PDB entry 7NMG | X-ray diffraction, 2.48 A resolution | chains C and E of the 5 polymer chains in the assembly

[Chain C]
Molecule: Diabetes epitope LWMRLLPLL
Sequence (9 residues; numbered 1 to 9; the number before each row is that of its first residue):
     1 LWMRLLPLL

[Chain E]
Molecule: Human 4C6 T-cell Receptor, beta Chain
From: Homo sapiens
Sequence (240 residues; row label = number of the first residue in the row):
     3 TGVSQDPRHK ITKRGQNVTF RCDPISEHNR LYWYRQTLGQ GPEFLTYFQN EAQLEKSRLL
    63 SDRFSAERPK GSFSTLEIQR TEQGDSAMYL CASSLHHEQY FGPGTRLTVT EDLKNVFPPE
   123 VAVFEPSEAE ISHTQKATLV CLATGFYPDH VELSWWVNGK EVHSGVCTDP QPLKEQPALN
   183 DSRYALSSRL RVSATFWQDP RNHFRCQVQF YGLSENDEWT QDRAKPVTQI VSAEAWGRAD
Disulfides: C24-C93, C143-C208

[How chain C and chain E interact]
Residue-residue contacts (8):
  L5(C) with R32(E); H98(E); H99(E)
  L6(C) with R32(E), hydrogen bond (backbone-side chain); H98(E)
  P7(C) with H98(E)
  L8(C) with N31(E); Q51(E)

[In short]
4 residues of chain C and 5 residues of chain E are in contact; the contacts include 1 hydrogen bond. Its one
hydrogen-bonded contact is L6(C)-R32(E).
Chain C is Diabetes epitope LWMRLLPLL and chain E is Human 4C6 T-cell Receptor, beta Chain (Homo sapiens); the
structure, Human MHC Class I, A24 Allele presenting LWM, Complex with 4C6 TCR, was determined by X-ray
diffraction.
